3K7F - chains A and B; structure by X-ray diffraction, 1.95 A resolution.

Chain A (and B):
Protein: Fatty-acid amide hydrolase 1
Organism: Rattus norvegicus
Notes: EC 3.5.1.-; fragment: deltaTM-FAAH; chain B of this document is another copy of the same molecule, construct and numbering; everything in this record applies to it too
Reference sequence: P97612 (FAAH1_RAT); numbering as in UniProt (aligned over 30-579)
Amino-acid sequence (573 residues; numbered 7 to 579; the number before each row is that of its first residue):
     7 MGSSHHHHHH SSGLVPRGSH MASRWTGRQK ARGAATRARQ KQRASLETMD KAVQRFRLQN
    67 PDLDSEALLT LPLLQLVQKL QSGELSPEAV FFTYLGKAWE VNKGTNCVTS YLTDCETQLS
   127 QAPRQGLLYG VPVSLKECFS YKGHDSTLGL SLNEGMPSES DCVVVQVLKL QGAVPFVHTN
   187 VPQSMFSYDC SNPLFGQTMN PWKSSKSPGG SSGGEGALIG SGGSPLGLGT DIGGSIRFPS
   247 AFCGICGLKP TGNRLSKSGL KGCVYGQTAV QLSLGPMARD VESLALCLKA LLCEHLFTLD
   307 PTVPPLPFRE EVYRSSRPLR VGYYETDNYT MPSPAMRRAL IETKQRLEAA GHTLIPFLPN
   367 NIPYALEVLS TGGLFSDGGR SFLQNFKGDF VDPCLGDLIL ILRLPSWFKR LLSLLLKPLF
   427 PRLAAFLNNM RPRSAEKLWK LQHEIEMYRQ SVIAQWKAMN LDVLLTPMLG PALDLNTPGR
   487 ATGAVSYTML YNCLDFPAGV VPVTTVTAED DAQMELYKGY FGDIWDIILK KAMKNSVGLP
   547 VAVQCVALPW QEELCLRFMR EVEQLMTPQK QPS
Not modelled in the structure: 7-31, 575-579 (chain B: 7-32, 578-579)
Construct notes: expression tag (7-29); engineered mutation F192 (Leu in P97612), Y194 (Phe in P97612), T377 (Ala in P97612), N435 (Ser in P97612), V491 (Ile in P97612), M495 (Val in P97612)
Ligand contacts: F2C (6-[2-(7-phenylheptanoyl)-1,3-oxazol-5-yl]pyridine-2-carboxylic acid): K142, M191, F192, S193, Y194, S217, T236, D237, I238, G239, G240, S241, F244, K267, G268, C269, V270, L278, T377, L380, F381, L404, F432, M436, T488, V491, M495
UniProt features mapped onto this chain:
  - active site: K142 (Charge relay system), S217 (Charge relay system), S241 (Acyl-ester intermediate)
  - binding site (substrate): M191, S217, I238 to S241
  - modified residue: S241 (Phosphoserine)
From the paper describing this entry:
  - binding site for F2C: F192, Y194, S217, T236, D237, I238 to S241, F244, G268 to C269, T377, L380, F381, L404, F432, M436, T488, V491, M495
  - conformationally variable residues (side-chain flip): F192
  - catalytic residues: I238, G239, G240, S241
  - catalytic residues: K142, S217 (citing earlier work)
  - contacts within the chain: K142-T236 (hydrogen bond)

Chain A / chain B interface:
Contacting residue pairs (77):
  V270(A) with W445(B), hydrophobic
  Y271(A) with W445(B); H449(B)
  G272(A) with W445(B); Q448(B), hydrogen bond (backbone-side chain); H449(B)
  Q273(A) with W445(B)
  T274(A) with Q448(B)
  T304(A) with K463(B)
  D306(A) with Q456(B), hydrogen bond
  P307(A) with I459(B), hydrophobic; P555(B); W556(B)
  T308(A) with R455(B); Q456(B); I459(B); W556(B), hydrogen bond (backbone-side chain)
  V309(A) with W556(B)
  P310(A) with P310(B), hydrophobic; L312(B), hydrophobic; W556(B)
  P311(A) with L312(B); W556(B)
  L312(A) with P310(B), hydrophobic; P311(B); L312(B), hydrophobic
  R315(A) with P311(B)
  G379(A) with W445(B)
  L380(A) with W445(B)
  S382(A) with A441(B); W445(B)
  D383(A) with E442(B); W445(B)
  R386(A) with E442(B), salt bridge
  S387(A) with E442(B); W445(B)
  R439(A) with S440(B); A441(B), hydrogen bond (backbone-backbone)
  S440(A) with R439(B); A441(B)
  A441(A) with S382(B); R439(B), hydrogen bond (backbone-backbone); S440(B); A441(B); L444(B), hydrophobic
  E442(A) with D383(B); R386(B), salt bridge; S387(B)
  L444(A) with L444(B), hydrophobic; W445(B)
  W445(A) with V270(B), hydrophobic; Y271(B); G272(B); Q273(B); G379(B); L380(B); S382(B); D383(B); S387(B); L444(B)
  Q448(A) with G272(B), hydrogen bond (side chain-backbone); T274(B)
  H449(A) with Y271(B); G272(B)
  R455(A) with T308(B)
  Q456(A) with D306(B), hydrogen bond; T308(B)
  I459(A) with P307(B), hydrophobic; T308(B)
  K463(A) with T304(B)
  L554(A) with P307(B), hydrophobic
  P555(A) with P307(B)
  W556(A) with P307(B); T308(B), hydrogen bond (side chain-backbone); V309(B); P310(B); P311(B)
Interface residues without a listed pair, chain A (38 interface residues in all): S264, F381, Q557
Interface residues without a listed pair, chain B (38 interface residues in all): S264, R315, F381, L554, Q557

Overview:
Chain A and chain B each contribute 38 residues to their interface; the contacts include 8 hydrogen bonds and
2 salt bridges. Among the polar pairs are R386(A)-E442(B), G272(A)-Q448(B) and D306(A)-Q456(B). From the
paper: catalytic residues I238(A), G239(A) and G240(A) among others; a binding site for F2C at F192(A),
Y194(A) and S217(A) among others.
Both chains are Fatty-acid amide hydrolase 1 (Rattus norvegicus). Entry 3K7F (Crystal Structure Analysis of a
Phenhexyl/Oxazole/Carboxypyridine alpha-Ketoheterocycle Inhibitor Bound to a Humanized Variant of Fatty Acid
...) was determined by X-ray diffraction, deposited together with 3K83 and 3K84.
